Entry 7JFM (X-ray diffraction, 2.23 A resolution); this record covers chains A and B of the 4 polymer chains in the assembly.

# Chain A (and B)
Protein: Interferon regulatory factor 3
Organism: Mus musculus
Notes: chain B of this document is another copy of the same molecule, construct and numbering; everything in this record applies to it too
UniProt: P70671 (IRF3_MOUSE); residues 184-390 here = UniProt positions 184-390
Amino-acid sequence (210 residues; each row starts with the number of its first residue):
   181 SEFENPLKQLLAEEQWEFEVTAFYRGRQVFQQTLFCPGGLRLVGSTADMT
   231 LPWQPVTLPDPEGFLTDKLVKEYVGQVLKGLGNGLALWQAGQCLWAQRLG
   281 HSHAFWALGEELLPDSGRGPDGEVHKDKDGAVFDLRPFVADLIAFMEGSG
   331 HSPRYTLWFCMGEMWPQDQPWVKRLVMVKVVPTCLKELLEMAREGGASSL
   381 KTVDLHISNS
Unresolved in the structure: 181-190, 389-390 (chain B: 181-194, 232-233)
Differences from the reference sequence: expression tag (181-183)
Modified positions: Ser-379 (phosphoserine; SEP)
Curated features (UniProtKB/Swiss-Prot):
  - modified residue: Thr-230 (Phosphothreonine), Thr-237 (Phosphothreonine), Thr-246 (Phosphothreonine), Lys-359 (N6-acetyllysine), Ser-378 (Phosphoserine), Ser-379 (Diphosphoserine), Ser-388 (Phosphoserine), Ser-390 (Phosphoserine)
  - cross-link (Glycyl lysine isopeptide (Lys-Gly)): Lys-188 (interchain with G-Cter in ISG15), Lys-353 (interchain with G-Cter in ISG15), Lys-359 (interchain with G-Cter in ISG15)
  - mutagenesis: Lys-359 (K359A/R: Abolished acetylation by KAT8, leading to increased transcription factor activity), Ser-388 (S388A: Decreased acetylation by KAT8)
From the paper describing this entry:
  - post-translational modification sites: Ser-379
  - contacts within the chain: Arg-373/Ser-379
  - self-association interface (contacts with another copy of this molecule); pairs are residue here / residue on that copy: Arg-205/Ser-379 (hydrogen bond), Asp-247/Ser-378, Asp-247/Ser-379

# Interface between chain A and chain B
Residue-residue contacts (79; chain A residue first):
  Phe-203(A) / Leu-292(B)  hydrophobic
  Arg-205(A) / Ser-379(B)
  Arg-205(A) / Leu-380(B)
  Gly-206(A) / Leu-292(B)
  Arg-207(A) / Glu-370(B)  salt bridge
  Arg-207(A) / Arg-373(B)
  Thr-246(A) / Glu-370(B)  hydrogen bond
  Thr-246(A) / Arg-373(B)
  Thr-246(A) / Glu-374(B)
  Asp-247(A) / Arg-373(B)
  Asp-247(A) / Ser-378(B)  hydrogen bond
  Asp-247(A) / Ser-379(B)  hydrogen bond (side chain-backbone)
  Lys-248(A) / Arg-373(B)
  Lys-248(A) / Glu-374(B)  salt bridge
  Leu-249(A) / Ser-378(B)
  Leu-249(A) / Leu-380(B)
  Val-250(A) / Leu-380(B)  hydrophobic
  Tyr-253(A) / Leu-380(B)  hydrophobic
  Tyr-253(A) / Val-383(B)  hydrophobic
  Tyr-253(A) / Leu-385(B)  hydrophobic
  Gln-256(A) / Leu-385(B)
  Val-257(A) / Leu-385(B)  hydrophobic
  Arg-278(A) / Ser-390(B)
  His-281(A) / Ile-387(B)
  His-281(A) / Ser-388(B)  hydrogen bond (backbone-backbone)
  His-281(A) / Asn-389(B)  hydrogen bond
  Ser-282(A) / His-386(B)
  Ser-282(A) / Ile-387(B)
  His-283(A) / His-386(B)  hydrogen bond (backbone-backbone)
  His-283(A) / Ser-388(B)  hydrogen bond
  His-283(A) / Ser-390(B)  hydrogen bond (side chain-backbone)
  Glu-290(A) / Lys-353(B)  salt bridge
  Leu-292(A) / Phe-203(B)  hydrophobic
  Leu-292(A) / Gly-206(B)
  Leu-293(A) / Leu-293(B)  hydrophobic
  Leu-293(A) / Pro-350(B)  hydrophobic
  Leu-293(A) / Trp-351(B)
  Leu-293(A) / Val-352(B)  hydrophobic
  Lys-306(A) / Asn-389(B)
  Lys-306(A) / Ser-390(B)  hydrogen bond (side chain-backbone)
  Gly-342(A) / Leu-385(B)
  Gly-342(A) / His-386(B)  hydrogen bond (backbone-backbone)
  Glu-343(A) / Val-383(B)
  Met-344(A) / His-386(B)  hydrogen bond
  Trp-351(A) / Leu-293(B)
  Val-352(A) / Leu-293(B)  hydrophobic
  Leu-355(A) / Val-383(B)  hydrophobic
  Leu-355(A) / Leu-385(B)  hydrophobic
  Glu-370(A) / Arg-207(B)  salt bridge
  Glu-370(A) / Thr-246(B)  hydrogen bond
  Arg-373(A) / Arg-207(B)
  Arg-373(A) / Thr-246(B)
  Arg-373(A) / Asp-247(B)
  Glu-374(A) / Thr-246(B)
  Ala-377(A) / Asp-247(B)
  Ser-378(A) / Asp-247(B)  hydrogen bond
  Ser-378(A) / Leu-249(B)
  Ser-379(A) / Arg-205(B)  hydrogen bond (backbone-side chain)
  Ser-379(A) / Asp-247(B)  hydrogen bond (backbone-side chain)
  Ser-379(A) / Lys-353(B)
  Leu-380(A) / Arg-205(B)
  Leu-380(A) / Leu-249(B)
  Leu-380(A) / Val-250(B)  hydrophobic
  Leu-380(A) / Tyr-253(B)  hydrophobic
  Val-383(A) / Tyr-253(B)
  Leu-385(A) / Tyr-253(B)  hydrophobic
  Leu-385(A) / Val-257(B)  hydrophobic
  Leu-385(A) / Gly-342(B)
  Leu-385(A) / Glu-343(B)
  Leu-385(A) / Leu-355(B)  hydrophobic
  His-386(A) / Ser-282(B)
  His-386(A) / His-283(B)  hydrogen bond (backbone-backbone)
  His-386(A) / Gly-342(B)  hydrogen bond (backbone-backbone)
  His-386(A) / Met-344(B)
  Ile-387(A) / His-281(B)
  Ile-387(A) / His-283(B)
  Ser-388(A) / Arg-278(B)
  Ser-388(A) / His-281(B)  hydrogen bond (backbone-side chain)
  Ser-388(A) / His-283(B)  hydrogen bond
Also at the interface, not in a pair above, chain A (41 interface residues in all): Gln-208, Pro-350, Asp-384
Also at the interface, not in a pair above, chain B (42 interface residues in all): Lys-248, Gln-256, Glu-290, Ala-377, Asp-384

# Overview
The interface between chain A and chain B involves 41 residues on one side and 42 on the other; the contacts
include 19 hydrogen bonds and 4 salt bridges. Polar contacts include Arg-207(A)/Glu-370(B),
Lys-248(A)/Glu-374(B) and Glu-290(A)/Lys-353(B). The paper reports a modification site at Ser-379(A); a
self-association interface involving Arg-205(A) and Asp-247(A).
Both chains are Interferon regulatory factor 3 (Mus musculus). Entry 7JFM (Crystal structure of mouse
phosphorylated IRF-3 bound to CBP) was determined by X-ray diffraction together with 7JFL from the same study.
